8EFQ - chains A and R of the 5 polymer chains in the assembly; structure by electron microscopy, 3.30 A resolution.

[Chain A]
Name: Guanine nucleotide-binding protein G(i) subunit alpha-1
Organism: Homo sapiens
UniProtKB: P63096 (GNAI1_HUMAN); residues 1-354 here = UniProt positions 1-354
Chain sequence (354 residues; each row starts with the number of its first residue):
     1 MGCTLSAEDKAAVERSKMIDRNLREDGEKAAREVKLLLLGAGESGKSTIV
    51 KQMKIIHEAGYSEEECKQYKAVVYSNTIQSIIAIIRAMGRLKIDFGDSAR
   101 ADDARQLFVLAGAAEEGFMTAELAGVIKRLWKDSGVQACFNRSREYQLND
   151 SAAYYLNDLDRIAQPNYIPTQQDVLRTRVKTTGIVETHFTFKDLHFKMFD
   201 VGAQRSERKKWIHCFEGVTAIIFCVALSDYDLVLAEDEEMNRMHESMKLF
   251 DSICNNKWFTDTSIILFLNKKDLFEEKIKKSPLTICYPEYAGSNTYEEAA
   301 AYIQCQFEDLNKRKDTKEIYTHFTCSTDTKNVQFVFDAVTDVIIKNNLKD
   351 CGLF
Not modelled in the structure: 1-4, 56-181, 234-240
Differences from the reference sequence: conflict Ala203 (Gly in P63096), Ser326 (Ala in P63096)
Swiss-Prot annotation at these positions:
  - region: Lys35 to Thr48 (G1 motif), Asp173 to Thr181 (G2 motif), Phe196 to Gly202, Gln204, Arg205 (G3 motif), Ile265 to Asp272 (G4 motif), Thr324, Cys325, Thr327 to Thr329 (G5 motif)
  - binding site (GTP): Glu43 to Thr48, Ser151, Leu175 to Thr181, Asp200 to Gly202, Gln204, Asn269 to Asp272
  - binding site (Mg(2+)): Ser47, Thr181
  - modified residue: Arg178 (ADP-ribosylarginine), Gln204 (Deamidated glutamine), Cys351 (ADP-ribosylcysteine)
  - lipidation: Gly2 (N-myristoyl glycine), Cys3 (S-palmitoyl cysteine)
  - natural variant: Gly40 (G40C: In NEDHISB; G40R: In NEDHISB), Gly45 (G45D: In NEDHISB), Thr48 (T48I: In NEDHISB; T48K: In NEDHISB), Gln52 (Q52P: In NEDHISB), Ser75 (deletion: In NEDHISB; uncertain significance), Gln172 (deletion: In NEDHISB), Asp173 (D173V: In NEDHISB), Glu186 to Phe189 (deletion: In NEDHISB; uncertain significance), Cys224 (C224Y: In NEDHISB), Lys270 (K270N: In NEDHISB; K270R: In NEDHISB), Asp272 (D272G: In NEDHISB), Val332 (V332E: In NEDHISB; uncertain significance)
  - mutagenesis: Gly42 (G42R: Abolishes switch to an activated conformation and dissociation from beta and gamma subunits upon GTP binding. Abolishes interaction with RGS family members), Glu116 (E116L: Enhances interaction (inactive GDP-bound) with RGS14), Gln147 (Q147L: Enhances interaction (inactive GDP-bound) with RGS14), Glu245 (E245L: Enhances interaction (inactive GDP-bound) with RGS14)

[Chain R]
Name: Mu-type opioid receptor
Organism: Homo sapiens
UniProtKB: P35372 (OPRM_HUMAN); numbering as in UniProt (aligned over 2-368)
Chain sequence (367 residues; row label = number of the first residue in the row):
     2 DSSAAPTNASNCTDALAYSSCSPAPSPGSWVNLSHLDGNLSDPCGPNRTD
    52 LGGRDSLCPPTGSPSMITAITIMALYSIVCVVGLFGNFLVMYVIVRYTKM
   102 KTATNIYIFNLALADALATSTLPFQSVNYLMGTWPFGTILCKIVISIDYY
   152 NMFTSIFTLCTMSVDRYIAVCHPVKALDFRTPRNAKIINVCNWILSSAIG
   202 LPVMFMATTKYRQGSIDCTLTFSHPTWYWENLLKICVFIFAFIMPVLIIT
   252 VCYGLMILRLKSVRMLSGSKEKDRNLRRITRMVLVVVAVFIVCWTPIHIY
   302 VIIKALVTIPETTFQTVSWHFCIALGYTNSCLNPVLYAFLDENFKRCFRE
   352 FCIPTSSNIEQQNSTRI
Not modelled in the structure: 2-66, 350-368
Swiss-Prot annotation at these positions:
  - motif: Asn334 to Tyr338 (NPxxY)
  - modified residue: Tyr168 (Phosphotyrosine), Ser365 (Phosphoserine)
  - lipidation: Cys353 (S-palmitoyl cysteine)
  - glycosylation (N-linked (GlcNAc...) asparagine): Asn9, Asn12, Asn33, Asn40, Asn48
  - mutagenesis: Cys142 (C142A/S: Abolishes ligand binding; when associated with A-219 or S-219), Cys219 (C219A/S: Abolishes ligand binding; when associated with A-142 or S-142), Lys273 (K273A: Impairs interaction with calmodulin), Arg275 (R275A: Impairs interaction with calmodulin)
Disulfides: Cys142-Cys219
From the paper describing this entry:
  - mutagenesis - W295A, W320A: abolished signaling with Damgo
  - mutagenesis - N152A: increased signaling
  - mutagenesis - D149A, Y150A: decreased signaling in response to ohmefentanyl
  - specificity-determining residues: Asn129, Trp320 (proposed by the authors, not directly observed)
  - mutagenesis - I298A, W320A, I324A: decreased signaling in response to sufentanil
  - mutagenesis - I298A, W320A, I324A: decreased signaling in response to remifentanil

[Interface between chain A and chain R]
Pairs across the interface (36; chain A residue first):
  Arg32(A) - Leu178(R)
  Arg32(A) - Asp179(R)  salt bridge
  Asp193(A) - Val175(R)
  Asp315(A) - Met266(R)
  Asp315(A) - Ser270(R)
  Asp315(A) - Glu272(R)
  Thr316(A) - Met266(R)
  Glu318(A) - Arg265(R)
  Glu318(A) - Met266(R)
  Glu318(A) - Lys273(R)
  Ile319(A) - Arg265(R)
  Tyr320(A) - Arg265(R)
  Thr340(A) - Pro174(R)
  Thr340(A) - Arg260(R)
  Ile343(A) - Pro174(R)
  Ile344(A) - Val171(R)
  Ile344(A) - Pro174(R)  hydrophobic
  Ile344(A) - Arg260(R)
  Lys345(A) - Met266(R)
  Asn347(A) - Ala170(R)  hydrogen bond (side chain-backbone)
  Asn347(A) - Arg181(R)
  Leu348(A) - Val171(R)  hydrophobic
  Leu348(A) - Leu261(R)  hydrophobic
  Lys349(A) - Asn344(R)
  Asp350(A) - Thr103(R)
  Asp350(A) - Arg181(R)  salt bridge
  Asp350(A) - Asn344(R)
  Cys351(A) - Arg167(R)
  Cys351(A) - Ala170(R)  hydrophobic
  Cys351(A) - Arg181(R)
  Cys351(A) - Asp342(R)
  Gly352(A) - Asp342(R)
  Gly352(A) - Glu343(R)  hydrogen bond (backbone-backbone)
  Leu353(A) - Arg279(R)  hydrogen bond (backbone-side chain)
  Leu353(A) - Ile280(R)
  Phe354(A) - Glu343(R)
Interface residues without a listed pair, chain A (25 interface residues in all): Lys192, Leu194, Glu308, Lys314, Phe336, Asp341
Interface residues without a listed pair, chain R (27 interface residues in all): Thr105, Ala177, Met257, Val264, Leu267, Asn276

[Overview]
The interface between chain A and chain R involves 25 residues on one side and 27 on the other, with 3
hydrogen bonds and 2 salt bridges. Polar contacts include Arg32(A)-Asp179(R), Asp350(A)-Arg181(R) and
Asn347(A)-Ala170(R). From the paper: I298A, W320A and I324A of chain R reduce signaling in response to
sufentanil; specificity determinants Asn129(R) and Trp320(R); 7 substitutions were tested in all.
Chain A is Guanine nucleotide-binding protein G(i) subunit alpha-1 and chain R is Mu-type opioid receptor,
both from Homo sapiens; the structure, DAMGO-bound mu-opioid receptor-Gi complex, was determined by electron
microscopy (same publication as 8EF5, 8EF6, 8EFB, 8EFL and 8EFO).
